PDB entry 8UJA | X-ray diffraction, 6.00 A resolution (low resolution: residue-level contacts below are approximate; hydrogen-bond / salt-bridge calls are withheld) | chains A and B of the 8 polymer chains in the assembly

[Chain A]
Protein: T33-fn10: engineered DrsE like sulfur reductase
From: Sulfurisphaera tokodaii str. 7
Amino-acid sequence (108 residues; numbered 1 to 108; the number before each row is that of its first residue):
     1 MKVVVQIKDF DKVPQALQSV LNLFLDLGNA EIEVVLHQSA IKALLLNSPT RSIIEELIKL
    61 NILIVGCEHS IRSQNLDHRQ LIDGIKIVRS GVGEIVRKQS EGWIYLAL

[Chain B]
Protein: T33-fn10: engineered enoyl-CoA hydratase/isomerase
From: Novosphingobium aromaticivorans DSM 12444
UniProt: A4XEF6 (A4XEF6_NOVAD); residues 9-257 here correspond to UniProt positions 1-249 (UniProt number = residue number - 8)
Amino-acid sequence (258 residues; row label = number of the first residue in the row; numbering starts at 0):
     0 MHHHHHHSGM SLRLERDGAV ARLLIDRADR RNAFSLDMWQ RLPELLAEAS GDDALRVLVV
    60 KSANGGAFCA GADIAELLAN KDDAAFHLAN QQAINRAQYE LARFRLPTVA MVEGDCIGGG
   120 CGIALACDMR IAAPAARFGI TPAKLGLVYP LHDVKLLVDL VGPGQARRLM FTGGLIDANE
   180 AHRIGLVELL GESEDALVGQ LATVSSFSTQ AIKSFVRRVL DGQVADDTLS LCVFASATLG
   240 ADFREGTGAF LEKRPPVF
Unresolved in the structure: 0-8
Sequence notes: initiating methionine (0); expression tag (1-8); engineered mutation L87 (Ala79 in A4XEF6), T227 (Ala219 in A4XEF6), L228 (Asp220 in A4XEF6), C231 (Arg223 in A4XEF6), T237 (Phe229 in A4XEF6), L238 (Glu230 in A4XEF6)

[How chain A and chain B interact]
Contacting residue pairs - 7 pairs, chain A then chain B:
  L21(A) - T227(B)
  L21(A) - L228(B)
  F24(A) - C231(B)
  N29(A) - L238(B)
  E56(A) - L228(B)
  L60(A) - C231(B)
  L60(A) - V232(B)
Also at the interface, not in a pair above, chain A (7 interface residues in all): Q18, L25
Also at the interface, not in a pair above, chain B (8 interface residues in all): L230, A234, S235

[Overview]
The interface between chain A and chain B involves 7 residues on one side and 8 on the other.
Here chain A is T33-fn10: engineered DrsE like sulfur reductase (Sulfurisphaera tokodaii str. 7) and chain B
is T33-fn10: engineered enoyl-CoA hydratase/isomerase (Novosphingobium aromaticivorans DSM 12444). Entry 8UJA
(T33-fn10 - Designed Tetrahedral Protein Cage Using Fragment-based Hydrogen Bond Networks) was determined by
X-ray diffraction (same publication as 8UF0, 8UI2, 8UKM, 8UMP, 8UMR and 8UN1).
